Entry 7U4N (X-ray diffraction, 1.60 A resolution); this record covers chain A.

Chain A:
Protein: Phospholipid hydroperoxide glutathione peroxidase
From: Homo sapiens
Notes: EC 1.11.1.12
UniProt: P36969 (GPX4_HUMAN); residues 3-170 here correspond to UniProt positions 30-197 (UniProt number = residue number + 27)
Amino-acid sequence (192 residues; row label = number of the first residue in the row; numbers below 1 keep their minus sign (Met-21 is residue -21)):
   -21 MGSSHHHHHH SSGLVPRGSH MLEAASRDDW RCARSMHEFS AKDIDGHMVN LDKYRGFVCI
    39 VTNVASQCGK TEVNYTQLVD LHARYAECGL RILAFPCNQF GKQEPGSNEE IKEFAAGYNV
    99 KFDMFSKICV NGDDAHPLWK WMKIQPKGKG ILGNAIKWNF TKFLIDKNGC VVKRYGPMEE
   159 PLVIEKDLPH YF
Not modelled in the structure: -21 to 7
Covalently attached groups: compound L8X linked to Cys66
Sequence notes: initiating methionine (-21); expression tag (-20 to 2); engineered mutation Cys46 (Sec73 in P36969)
Residues lining bound ligands: L8X (methyl (1S,3R)-2-(chloroacetyl)-1-[4-(methoxycarbonyl)phenyl]-2,3,4,9-tetrahydro-1H-pyrido[3,4-b]indole-3-carboxylate): Tyr63, Pro167, Phe170
Reported in the primary citation:
  - binding site for L8X: Tyr63, Glu65, Cys66, Leu166, Pro167, Phe170
  - allosteric site: Cys66
  - conformationally variable residues (loop rearrangement, side-chain flip): Glu65, Leu166 to Phe170
  - contacts within the chain: Arg62-Glu163 (salt bridge)
  - mutagenesis - C66S: decreased growth in response to RSL3 and ML162
  - mutagenesis - U46C/C66S: abolished binding to RSL3
  - catalytic residues: Cys46 (citing earlier work)
  - mutagenesis - C66S: abolished binding to L8X

Overview:
Compound L8X is covalently linked to Cys66. The paper reports the catalytic residue Cys46; C66S reduces growth
in response to RSL3 and ML162.
Chain A is Phospholipid hydroperoxide glutathione peroxidase (Homo sapiens); the structure, Crystal structure
of human GPX4-U46C in complex with RSL3, was determined by X-ray diffraction together with 7U4I, 7U4J, 7U4K,
7U4L and 7U4M from the same study.
